Entry 3KFU (X-ray diffraction, 3.00 A resolution); this record covers chains F and L of the 14 polymer chains in the assembly.

[Chain F]
Molecule: Aspartyl/glutamyl-tRNA(Asn/Gln) amidotransferase subunit B
From: Thermus thermophilus
Notes: EC 6.3.5.-
Reference sequence: Q9LCX2 (GATB_THET8); the author numbering skips numbers that UniProt does not, so the offset changes along the chain: 1-396 = UniProt 1-396; 601-629 = UniProt 397-425; 631-643 = UniProt 426-438; 645-672 = UniProt 439-466
Sequence (466 residues; row label = number of the first residue in the row; note: 206 numbers in that range are skipped by the numbering (no residue carries them; nothing is unmodelled there); X marks 70 residues of unknown identity (built as UNK)):
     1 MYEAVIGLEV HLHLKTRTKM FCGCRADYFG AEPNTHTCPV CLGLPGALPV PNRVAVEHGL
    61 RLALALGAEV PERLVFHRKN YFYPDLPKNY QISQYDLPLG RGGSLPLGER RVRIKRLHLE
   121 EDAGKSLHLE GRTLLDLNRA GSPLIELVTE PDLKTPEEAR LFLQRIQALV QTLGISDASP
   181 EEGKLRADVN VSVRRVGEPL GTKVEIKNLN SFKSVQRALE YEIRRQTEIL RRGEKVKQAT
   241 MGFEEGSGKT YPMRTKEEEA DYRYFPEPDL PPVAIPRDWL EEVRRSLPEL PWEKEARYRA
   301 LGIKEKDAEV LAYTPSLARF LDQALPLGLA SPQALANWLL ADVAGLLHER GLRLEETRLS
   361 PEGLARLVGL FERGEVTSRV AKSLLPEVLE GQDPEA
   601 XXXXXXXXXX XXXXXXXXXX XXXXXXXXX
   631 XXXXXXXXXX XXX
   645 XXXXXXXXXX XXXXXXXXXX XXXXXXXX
Disordered / not traced: 254-259, 660-672
Ion coordination: Zn2+: Cys22, Cys24, Cys38, Cys41; Mg2+: Glu120, Glu146
From the paper describing this entry:
  - Zn2+ coordination: Cys22, Cys24, Cys38, Cys41
  - binding site for tRNA-Asn (chain L): Tyr81, Tyr83, Asp85, Lys125, Ser126, His128, Arg139, Arg160, Pro180, Glu181, Arg186, Asn210, Ser211, Phe212, Lys213, Tyr262
  - binding site for tRNA-Asn: Tyr95, Asp96, Tyr264

[Chain L]
Molecule: tRNA-Asn
From: Thermus thermophilus
Sequence (76 nucleotides; row label = number of the first residue in the row):
     1 UCCGCGGUAG CUCAGCAGGU AGAGCAGCCG GCUGUUAACC GGUAGGUCGC AGGUUCGAGU
    61 CCUGCCCGCG GAGCCA
Disordered / not traced: 16-17
Modified positions: H2U (5,6-dihydrouridine-5'-monophosphate) at position 20; 5MU (5-methyluridine 5'-monophosphate) at position 54; PSU (pseudouridine-5'-monophosphate) at position 55

[Interface between chain F and chain L]
Contacting residue pairs (52; chain F residue first):
  Tyr81(F) - A76(L)  base contact
  Tyr83(F) - A76(L)  hydrogen bond to the phosphate
  Asp85(F) - A76(L)  phosphate contact
  Ala123(F) - A76(L)  sugar contact
  Lys125(F) - G73(L)  salt bridge to the phosphate
  Lys125(F) - C74(L)  salt bridge to the phosphate
  Ser126(F) - C75(L)  hydrogen bond to the base
  Leu127(F) - C75(L)  base contact
  His128(F) - C75(L)  hydrogen bond to the base
  His128(F) - A76(L)  phosphate contact
  Arg139(F) - C74(L)  salt bridge to the phosphate
  Arg139(F) - C75(L)  salt bridge to the phosphate
  Arg160(F) - U1(L)  salt bridge to the phosphate
  Arg160(F) - C65(L)  salt bridge to the phosphate
  Arg160(F) - C66(L)  salt bridge to the phosphate
  Gln164(F) - C65(L)  hydrogen bond to the phosphate
  Pro180(F) - U1(L)  sugar contact
  Pro180(F) - G73(L)  hydrogen bond to the sugar
  Glu181(F) - U1(L)  hydrogen bond to the sugar
  Glu181(F) - C2(L)  sugar contact
  Glu181(F) - G73(L)  hydrogen bond to the sugar
  Glu182(F) - G73(L)  sugar contact
  Gly183(F) - G73(L)  hydrogen bond to the sugar
  Gly183(F) - C74(L)  sugar contact
  Arg186(F) - C74(L)  phosphate contact
  Arg186(F) - C75(L)  salt bridge to the phosphate
  Asn208(F) - C75(L)  hydrogen bond to the phosphate
  Asn208(F) - A76(L)  phosphate contact
  Asn210(F) - G73(L)  base contact
  Asn210(F) - C74(L)  base contact
  Ser211(F) - U1(L)  hydrogen bond to the phosphate
  Phe212(F) - U1(L)  hydrogen bond to the phosphate
  Lys213(F) - U1(L)  hydrogen bond to the phosphate
  Lys213(F) - C67(L)  salt bridge to the phosphate
  Tyr262(F) - A76(L)  base contact
  Lys306(F) - G52(L)  hydrogen bond to the sugar
  Asp307(F) - G53(L)  sugar contact
  Val310(F) - U63(L)  sugar contact
  Asn337(F) - 5MU_54(L)  phosphate contact
  Leu340(F) - C62(L)  hydrogen bond to the sugar
  Ala341(F) - C61(L)  sugar contact
  Ala341(F) - C62(L)  sugar contact
  Asp342(F) - 5MU_54(L)  hydrogen bond to the sugar
  Gly345(F) - C61(L)  phosphate contact
  Gly345(F) - C62(L)  sugar contact
  His348(F) - C62(L)  salt bridge to the phosphate
  Phe371(F) - C56(L)  phosphate contact
  Ser378(F) - PSU_55(L)  hydrogen bond to the phosphate
  Ser378(F) - C56(L)  base contact
  Arg379(F) - G19(L)  hydrogen bond to the base
  Lys382(F) - G18(L)  base contact
  Lys382(F) - PSU_55(L)  hydrogen bond to the sugar
Interface residues without a listed pair, chain F (40 interface residues in all): Phe82, Gln216, Arg217, Glu245, Ala344
Interface residues without a listed pair, chain L (21 interface residues in all): H2U_20, A72

[Overview]
The interface between chain F and chain L involves 40 residues on one side and 21 on the other, with 18
hydrogen bonds and 10 salt bridges. Polar contacts include Ser126(F)-C75(L), His128(F)-C75(L) and
Arg379(F)-G19(L). The paper reports a binding site for tRNA-Asn (chain L) at Tyr81(F), Tyr83(F) and Asp85(F)
among others; a binding site for tRNA-Asn at Tyr95(F), Asp96(F) and Tyr264(F).
Chain F is Aspartyl/glutamyl-tRNA(Asn/Gln) amidotransferase subunit B and chain L is tRNA-Asn, both from
Thermus thermophilus; the structure, Crystal structure of the transamidosome, was determined by X-ray
diffraction.
